Entry 6T8A (X-ray diffraction, 1.62 A resolution); this record covers chains H and I of the 3 polymer chains in the assembly.

Chain H:
Name: Prothrombin
Source organism: Homo sapiens
Notes: EC 3.4.21.5
Reference sequence: P00734 (THRB_HUMAN); the construct lacks a stretch of the UniProt sequence and is renumbered around it, so the offset changes along the chain: 16-36 = UniProt 364-384; 37-60 = UniProt 386-409; 61-77 = UniProt 419-435; 78-97 = UniProt 437-456; 7 more segments
Sequence (259 residues; each row starts with the number of its first residue; note: 3 numbers in that range are skipped by the numbering (no residue carries them; nothing is unmodelled there); a row labelled like 60A-60I holds insertion residues (60A, then the next letters in order)):
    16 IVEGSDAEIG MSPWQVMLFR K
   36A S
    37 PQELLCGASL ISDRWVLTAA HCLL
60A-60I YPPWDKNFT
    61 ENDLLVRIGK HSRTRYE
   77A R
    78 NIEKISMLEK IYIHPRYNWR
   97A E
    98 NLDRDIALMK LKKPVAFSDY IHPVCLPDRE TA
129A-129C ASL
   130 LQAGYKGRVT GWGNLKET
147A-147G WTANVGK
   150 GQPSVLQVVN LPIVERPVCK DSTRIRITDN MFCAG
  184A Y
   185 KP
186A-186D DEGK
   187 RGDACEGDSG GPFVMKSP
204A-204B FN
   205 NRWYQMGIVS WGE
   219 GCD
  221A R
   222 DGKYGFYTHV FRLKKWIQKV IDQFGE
Not modelled in the structure: 147A-147G, 246-247
Disulfides: Cys42-Cys58, Cys168-Cys182, Cys191-Cys220
Covalently attached groups: N-acetylglucosamine (NAG) linked to Asn60G; diphenyl (MUZ) linked to Ser195
Bound ions: Na+ site 1: Lys169, Thr172, Phe204A; Na+ site 2: Arg221A, Lys224
Residues lining bound ligands: diphenyl (MUZ; [(R)-(4-carbamimidoylphenyl)-[[(2S)-1-[(2R)-3-cyclohexyl-2-[(phenylmethyl)sulfonylamino]propanoyl]pyrrolidin-2-yl]carbonylamino]methyl]-phenoxy-phosphinous acid): Leu41, Cys42, His57, Tyr60A, Trp60D, Glu97A, Asn98, Leu99, Ile174, Asp189, Ala190, Cys191, Glu192, Gly193, Asp194, Val213, Ser214, Trp215, Gly216, Glu217, Gly219, Cys220, Gly226

Chain I:
Name: Hirudin variant-2
Reference sequence: P09945 (HIRV2_HIRME); residues 555-565 here correspond to UniProt positions 62-72 (UniProt number = residue number - 493)
Sequence (11 residues; row label = number of the first residue in the row):
   555 DFEEIPEEYL Q
Modified / non-standard residues: Tyr563 (O-sulfo-L-tyrosine; TYS)

Chain H / chain I interface:
Residue-residue contacts - 18 pairs, chain H then chain I:
  Phe34(H) - Phe556(I)  hydrophobic
  Leu40(H) - Phe556(I)
  Leu65(H) - Ile559(I)  hydrophobic
  Leu65(H) - Tyr563(I)
  Arg67(H) - Ile559(I)
  Arg73(H) - Phe556(I)
  Thr74(H) - Asp555(I)
  Thr74(H) - Phe556(I)
  Thr74(H) - Glu557(I)  hydrogen bond (backbone-backbone)
  Arg75(H) - Glu557(I)
  Tyr76(H) - Glu557(I)  hydrogen bond (backbone-side chain)
  Tyr76(H) - Glu558(I)
  Tyr76(H) - Pro560(I)
  Tyr76(H) - Tyr563(I)
  Glu80(H) - Tyr563(I)
  Lys81(H) - Tyr563(I)
  Ile82(H) - Ile559(I)  hydrophobic
  Ile82(H) - Tyr563(I)
Other interface residues (no listed pair), chain H (15 interface residues in all): Met32, Lys36, Gln38, Glu39
Other interface residues (no listed pair), chain I (8 interface residues in all): Gln565

Overview:
15 residues of chain H face 8 of chain I across their interface; the contacts include 2 hydrogen bonds. Polar
pairs include Tyr76(H)-Glu557(I) and Thr74(H)-Glu557(I). Diphenyl is covalently linked to Ser195(H).
Covalently linked N-acetylglucosamine: at Asn60G(H). Lys169(H), Thr172(H) and Phe204A(H) coordinate Na+ site
1.
Here chain H is Prothrombin (Homo sapiens) and chain I is Hirudin variant-2. Entry 6T8A (Thrombin in complex
with diphenyl ((4-carbamimidoylphenyl)((S)-1-((R)-3-cyclohexyl
2-((phenylmethyl)sulfonamido)propanoyl)pyrrolidine-2-carboxamido)methyl)phosphonate (MI-492)) was determined
by X-ray diffraction.
